6RED - chains G and R of the 20 polymer chains in the assembly; structure by electron microscopy, 3.00 A resolution.

Chain G:
Protein: Mitochondrial ATP synthase subunit c
From: Polytomella sp. Pringsheim 198.80
UniProt: D7P7X5 (D7P7X5_9CHLO); residues 1-127 here = UniProt positions 1-127
Amino-acid sequence (127 residues; each row starts with the number of its first residue):
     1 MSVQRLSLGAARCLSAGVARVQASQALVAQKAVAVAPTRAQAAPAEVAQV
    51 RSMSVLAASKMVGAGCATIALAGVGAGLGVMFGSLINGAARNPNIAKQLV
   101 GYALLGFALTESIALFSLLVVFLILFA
Disordered / not traced: 1-53

Chain R:
Protein: Mitochondrial ATP synthase subunit delta
From: Polytomella sp. Pringsheim 198.80
UniProt: D7P7X6 (D7P7X6_9CHLO); residues 1-199 here = UniProt positions 1-199
Amino-acid sequence (199 residues; row label = number of the first residue in the row):
     1 MFGLKRAVTVGRRFISTSAARMEAAAPAGPKEFTEVWNKKAPSTLIVPEF
    51 PSNYTAVKAVGEGQVHGDAFPVNFYTPHSILSQAQKDTVVLPGVDGYFGV
   101 KASHVPTIAQLKPGVVELHSGAESEKFFVSGGFAFVHPNGVTDICVLEAA
   151 TLDQVDPAAVKSALAAASAAQPTDEFEQAANRAAIELYSALESAVEAKA
Disordered / not traced: 1-22

Chain G / chain R interface:
Pairs across the interface (12):
  Ala90(G) - Val105(R)
  Arg91(G) - Phe98(R)
  Arg91(G) - His104(R)  hydrogen bond
  Arg91(G) - Val105(R)  hydrogen bond (backbone-backbone)
  Asn92(G) - Gly99(R)
  Asn92(G) - Lys101(R)
  Asn92(G) - His104(R)  hydrogen bond
  Pro93(G) - Ser103(R)
  Asn94(G) - Asp68(R)  hydrogen bond
  Asn94(G) - Lys101(R)
  Asn94(G) - Ala102(R)
  Ile95(G) - Lys101(R)
Also at the interface, not in a pair above, chain R (10 interface residues in all): Gly67, Val100

Summary:
Chain G and chain R form an interface of 6 and 10 residues respectively, with 4 hydrogen bonds. Polar pairs
include Arg91(G)-His104(R), Asn92(G)-His104(R) and Asn94(G)-Asp68(R).
Chain G is Mitochondrial ATP synthase subunit c and chain R is Mitochondrial ATP synthase subunit delta, both
from Polytomella sp. Pringsheim 198.80; the structure, Cryo-EM structure of Polytomella F-ATP synthase, Rotary
substate 3A, focussed refinement of F1 head and rotor, was determined by electron microscopy together with
6RD4, 6RD5, 6RD6, 6RD7, 6RD8, 6RD9 and 46 further entries from the same study.
